8V1W - chains A and C of the 4 polymer chains in the assembly; structure by X-ray diffraction, 2.20 A resolution.

Chain A:
Name: DNA ligase 1
Organism: Homo sapiens
Notes: EC 6.5.1.1
UniProt: P18858 (DNLI1_HUMAN); numbering as in UniProt (aligned over 262-904)
Chain sequence (647 residues; each row starts with the number of its first residue):
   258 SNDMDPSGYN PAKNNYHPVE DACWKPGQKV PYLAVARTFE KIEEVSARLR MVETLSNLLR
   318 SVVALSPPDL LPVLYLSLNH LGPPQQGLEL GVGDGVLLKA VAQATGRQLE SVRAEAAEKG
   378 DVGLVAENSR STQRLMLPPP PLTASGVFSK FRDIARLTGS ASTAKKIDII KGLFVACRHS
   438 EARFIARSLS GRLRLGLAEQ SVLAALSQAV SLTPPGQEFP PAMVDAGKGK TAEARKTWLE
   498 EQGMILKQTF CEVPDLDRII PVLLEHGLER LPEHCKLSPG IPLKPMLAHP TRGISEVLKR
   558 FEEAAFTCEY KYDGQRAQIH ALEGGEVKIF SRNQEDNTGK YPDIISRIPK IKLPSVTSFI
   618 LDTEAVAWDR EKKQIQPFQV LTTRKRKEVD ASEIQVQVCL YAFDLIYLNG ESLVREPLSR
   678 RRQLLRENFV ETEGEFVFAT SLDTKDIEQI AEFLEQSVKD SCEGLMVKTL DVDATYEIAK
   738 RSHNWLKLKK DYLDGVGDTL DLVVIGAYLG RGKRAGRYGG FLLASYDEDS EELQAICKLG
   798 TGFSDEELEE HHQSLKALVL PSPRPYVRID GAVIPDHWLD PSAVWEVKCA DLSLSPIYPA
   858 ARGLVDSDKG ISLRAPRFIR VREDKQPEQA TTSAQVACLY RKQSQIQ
Disordered / not traced: 258-259, 387-394, 903-904
Construct notes: expression tag (258-261); engineered mutation Ala872 (Phe in P18858)
Small-molecule neighbours: adenosine monophosphate (AMP): Ala545, Glu566, Tyr567, Lys568, Tyr569, Arg573, Arg589, Glu621, Phe660, Ala696, Met723, Lys725, Trp742, Lys744, Lys746

Chain C:
Molecule: 7-nt DNA strand
Sequence (7 nucleotides; numbered 1 to 7; the number before each row is that of its first residue):
     1 GTCGGAC
Covalently attached groups: adenosine monophosphate (AMP) linked to DG1

How chain A and chain C interact:
Residue-residue contacts (21; chain A residue first):
  Ser303(A) with DA6(C), phosphate contact; DC7(C), hydrogen bond to the phosphate
  Arg549(A) with DC3(C), salt bridge to the phosphate
  Lys568(A) with DG1(C), salt bridge to the phosphate
  Arg589(A) with DG1(C), salt bridge to the phosphate
  Lys744(A) with DT2(C), salt bridge to the phosphate
  Lys746(A) with DG1(C), hydrogen bond to the phosphate; DT2(C), salt bridge to the phosphate
  Tyr749(A) with DT2(C), hydrogen bond to the phosphate
  Lys770(A) with DG4(C), base contact
  Thr798(A) with DT2(C), hydrogen bond to the base; DC3(C), hydrogen bond to the sugar
  Gly799(A) with DC3(C), phosphate contact; DG4(C), phosphate contact
  Phe800(A) with DG4(C), sugar contact
  Ser801(A) with DG4(C), phosphate contact; DG5(C), phosphate contact
  Asp802(A) with DG4(C), phosphate contact; DG5(C), hydrogen bond to the phosphate
  Arg874(A) with DT2(C), hydrogen bond to the phosphate; DC3(C), salt bridge to the phosphate
Also at the interface, not in a pair above, chain A (18 interface residues in all): Ala304, Arg305, Glu720, Ala872

Overview:
The interface between chain A and chain C involves 18 residues on one side and 7 on the other; the contacts
include 7 hydrogen bonds and 6 salt bridges. Among the polar pairs are Thr798(A)-DT2(C), Thr798(A)-DC3(C) and
Ser303(A)-DC7(C). Chain A binds adenosine monophosphate.
Chain A is DNA ligase 1 (Homo sapiens) and chain C is a 7-nt DNA strand; the structure, Human DNA Ligase I
F872A bound to adenylated nicked DNA, was determined by X-ray diffraction (same publication as 8V1U and 8V1V).
